PDB entry 7C97 | electron microscopy, 3.68 A resolution | chains H and D of the 11 polymer chains in the assembly

[Chain H]
Molecule: 63-nt DNA strand
Sequence (63 nucleotides; row label = number of the first residue in the row):
     3 AACAAAATGATTGACAAAAGTGTTAAATTGTGCTATAATGGGAGCTGTCA
    53 CGGATGCAGGGGA

[Chain D]
Protein: DNA-directed RNA polymerase subunit beta'
Organism: Escherichia coli
Notes: EC 2.7.7.6
UniProtKB: M9GTE2 (M9GTE2_ECOLX); residues 1-1407 here = UniProt positions 1-1407
Sequence (1407 residues; row label = number of the first residue in the row):
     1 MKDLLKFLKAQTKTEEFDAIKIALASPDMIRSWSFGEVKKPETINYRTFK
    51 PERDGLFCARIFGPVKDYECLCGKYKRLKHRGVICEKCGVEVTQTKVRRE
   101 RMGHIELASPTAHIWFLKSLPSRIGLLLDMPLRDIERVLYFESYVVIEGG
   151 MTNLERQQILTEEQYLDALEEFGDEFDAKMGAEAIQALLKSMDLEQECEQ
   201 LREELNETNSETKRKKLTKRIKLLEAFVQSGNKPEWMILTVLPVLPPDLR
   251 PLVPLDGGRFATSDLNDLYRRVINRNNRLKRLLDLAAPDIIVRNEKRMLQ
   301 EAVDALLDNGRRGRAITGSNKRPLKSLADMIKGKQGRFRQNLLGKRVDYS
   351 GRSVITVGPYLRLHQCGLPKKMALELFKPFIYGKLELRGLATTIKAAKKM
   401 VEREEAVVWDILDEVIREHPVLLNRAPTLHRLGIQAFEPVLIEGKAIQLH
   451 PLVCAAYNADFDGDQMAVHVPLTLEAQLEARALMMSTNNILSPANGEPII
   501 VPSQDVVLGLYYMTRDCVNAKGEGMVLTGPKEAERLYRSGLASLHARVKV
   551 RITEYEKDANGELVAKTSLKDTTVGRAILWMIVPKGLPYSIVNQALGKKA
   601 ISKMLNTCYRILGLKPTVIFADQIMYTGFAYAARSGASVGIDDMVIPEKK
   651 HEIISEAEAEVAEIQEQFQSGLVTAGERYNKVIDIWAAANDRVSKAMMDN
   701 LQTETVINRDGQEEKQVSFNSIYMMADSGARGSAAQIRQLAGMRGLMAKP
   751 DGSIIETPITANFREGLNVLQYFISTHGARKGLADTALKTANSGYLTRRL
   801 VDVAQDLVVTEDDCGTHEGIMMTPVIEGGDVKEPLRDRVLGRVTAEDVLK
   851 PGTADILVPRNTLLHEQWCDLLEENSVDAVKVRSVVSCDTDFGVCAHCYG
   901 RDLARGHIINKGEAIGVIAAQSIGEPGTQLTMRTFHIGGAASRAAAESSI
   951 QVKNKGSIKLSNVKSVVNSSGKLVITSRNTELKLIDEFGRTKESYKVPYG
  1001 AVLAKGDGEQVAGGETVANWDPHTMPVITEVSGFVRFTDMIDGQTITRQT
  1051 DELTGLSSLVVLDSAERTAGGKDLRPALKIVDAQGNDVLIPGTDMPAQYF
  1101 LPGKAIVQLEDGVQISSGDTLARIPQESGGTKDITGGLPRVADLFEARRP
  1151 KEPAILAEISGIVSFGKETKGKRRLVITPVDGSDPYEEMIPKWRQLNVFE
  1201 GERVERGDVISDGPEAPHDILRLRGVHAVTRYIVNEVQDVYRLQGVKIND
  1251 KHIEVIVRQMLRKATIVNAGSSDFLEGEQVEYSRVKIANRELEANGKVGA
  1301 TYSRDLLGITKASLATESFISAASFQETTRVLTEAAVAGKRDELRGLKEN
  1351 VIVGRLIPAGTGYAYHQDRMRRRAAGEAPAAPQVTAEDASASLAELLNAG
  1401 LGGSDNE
Disordered / not traced: 1-13, 342-344, 933-943, 1181-1184, 1298-1299, 1377-1407
Ion coordination: Zn2+ site 1: Cys70, Cys72, Cys85, Cys88; Mg2+: Asp460, Asp464; Zn2+ site 2: Cys888, Cys895, Cys898

[How chain H and chain D interact]
Contacting residue pairs - 9 pairs, chain H then chain D:
  DT31(H) with Tyr46(D), phosphate contact
  DC53(H) with Arg1148(D), phosphate contact
  DG54(H) with Arg1148(D), phosphate contact
  DG55(H) with Lys1311(D), salt bridge to the phosphate
  DG62(H) with Lys1170(D), phosphate contact
  DG63(H) with Lys1167(D), phosphate contact; Lys1170(D), phosphate contact; Gly1171(D), phosphate contact
  DG64(H) with Lys1167(D), salt bridge to the phosphate
Interface residues without a listed pair, chain H (8 interface residues in all): DA56
Interface residues without a listed pair, chain D (8 interface residues in all): Lys219, Thr1169

[Summary]
The chain H/chain D interface involves 8 residues from each chain; the contacts include 2 salt bridges. Polar
contacts include DG55(H)-Lys1311(D) and DG64(H)-Lys1167(D). Cys70(D), Cys72(D), Cys85(D) and Cys88(D)
coordinate Zn2+ site 1. Asp460(D) and Asp464(D) coordinate Mg2+.
Chain H is a 63-nt DNA strand and chain D is DNA-directed RNA polymerase subunit beta' (Escherichia coli); the
structure, Cryo-EM structure of an Escherichia coli RNAP-promoter open complex (RPo) with SspA, was determined
by electron microscopy.
